Entry 6D6Q (electron microscopy, 3.45 A resolution); this record covers chains E and F of the 15 polymer chains in the assembly.

== Chain E ==
Name: Exosome complex component RRP42
Organism: Homo sapiens
UniProt: Q15024 (EXOS7_HUMAN); residues 1-291 here = UniProt positions 1-291
Chain sequence (293 residues; row label = number of the first residue in the row; numbers below 1 keep their minus sign (Asp-1 is residue -1)):
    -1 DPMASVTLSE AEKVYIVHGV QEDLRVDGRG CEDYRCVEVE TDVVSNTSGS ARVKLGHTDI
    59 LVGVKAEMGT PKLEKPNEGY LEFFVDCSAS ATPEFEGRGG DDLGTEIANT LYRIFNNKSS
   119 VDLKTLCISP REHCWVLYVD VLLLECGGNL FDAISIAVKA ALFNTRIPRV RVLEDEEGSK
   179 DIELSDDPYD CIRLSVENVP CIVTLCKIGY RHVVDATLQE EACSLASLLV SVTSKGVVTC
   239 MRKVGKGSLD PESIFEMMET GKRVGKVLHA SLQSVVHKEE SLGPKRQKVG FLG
Unresolved in the structure: -1 to 4, 291
Sequence notes: expression tag (-1 to 0)
Swiss-Prot annotation at these positions:
  - modified residue: Ala2 (N-acetylalanine), Lys116 (N6-acetyllysine), Ser177 (Phosphoserine)

== Chain F ==
Name: Exosome complex component MTR3
Organism: Homo sapiens
UniProt: Q5RKV6 (EXOS6_HUMAN); residue numbers follow UniProt; this construct covers 1-272
Chain sequence (272 residues; each row starts with the number of its first residue):
     1 MPGDHRRIRG PEESQPPQLY AADEEEAPGT RDPTRLRPVY ARAGLLSQAK GSAYLEAGGT
    61 KVLCAVSGPR QAEGGERGGG PAGAGGEAPA ALRGRLLCDF RRAPFAGRRR RAPPGGCEER
   121 ELALALQEAL EPAVRLGRYP RAQLEVSALL LEDGGSALAA ALTAAALALA DAGVEMYDLV
   181 VGCGLSLAPG PAPTWLLDPT RLEEERAAAG LTVALMPVLN QVAGLLGSGE GGLTESWAEA
   241 VRLGLEGCQR LYPVLQQSLV RAARRRGAAA QP
Unresolved in the structure: 1-2, 73-88, 271-272

== How chain E and chain F interact ==
Pairs across the interface - 48 pairs, chain E then chain F:
  Leu71(E) - Gln15(F)
  Glu72(E) - Leu19(F)
  Asn107(E) - Cys117(F)  hydrogen bond (side chain-backbone)
  Asn107(E) - Glu121(F)
  Arg111(E) - Glu118(F)  salt bridge
  Arg111(E) - Glu121(F)  salt bridge
  Arg111(E) - Leu226(F)
  Arg111(E) - Gly227(F)  hydrogen bond (side chain-backbone)
  Arg111(E) - Ser228(F)
  Asn114(E) - Gly229(F)
  Asn115(E) - Gly229(F)
  Asn115(E) - Glu230(F)
  Asn115(E) - Gly231(F)
  Ser117(E) - Glu230(F)
  Gly234(E) - Leu233(F)
  Val235(E) - Gly232(F)
  Val235(E) - Leu233(F)  hydrophobic
  Val236(E) - Trp237(F)  hydrogen bond (backbone-side chain)
  Thr237(E) - Ser228(F)
  Thr237(E) - Gly229(F)  hydrogen bond (backbone-backbone)
  Thr237(E) - Trp237(F)
  Cys238(E) - Gly227(F)
  Met239(E) - Leu211(F)  hydrophobic
  Met239(E) - Leu225(F)
  Met239(E) - Leu226(F)
  Met239(E) - Gly227(F)  hydrogen bond (backbone-backbone)
  Met239(E) - Trp237(F)  hydrophobic
  Met239(E) - Val241(F)  hydrophobic
  Arg240(E) - Glu128(F)  salt bridge
  Arg240(E) - Leu226(F)
  Lys241(E) - Glu128(F)
  Lys241(E) - Ala223(F)  hydrogen bond (side chain-backbone)
  Lys241(E) - Leu225(F)
  Val242(E) - Glu128(F)
  Gly243(E) - Glu128(F)
  Lys244(E) - Glu131(F)
  Gly245(E) - Pro132(F)
  Gly245(E) - Ala223(F)
  Ser246(E) - Gln221(F)  hydrogen bond
  Ser246(E) - Val222(F)  hydrogen bond (side chain-backbone)
  Leu247(E) - Gln221(F)
  Leu247(E) - Val222(F)  hydrogen bond (backbone-backbone)
  Asp248(E) - Gln221(F)
  Pro249(E) - Asn220(F)
  Pro249(E) - Leu245(F)  hydrophobic
  Met256(E) - Thr234(F)
  Met256(E) - Trp237(F)  hydrophobic
  Lys260(E) - Thr234(F)
Also at the interface, not in a pair above, chain E (30 interface residues in all): Asp100, Thr103, Glu104, Lys116, Phe253
Also at the interface, not in a pair above, chain F (33 interface residues in all): Gly116, Arg120, Leu124, Met216, Gly224, Ala238, Arg242

== Overview ==
30 residues of chain E face 33 of chain F across their interface, with 9 hydrogen bonds and 3 salt bridges.
Polar pairs include Arg111(E)-Glu118(F), Arg111(E)-Glu121(F) and Arg240(E)-Glu128(F).
Chain E is Exosome complex component RRP42 and chain F is Exosome complex component MTR3, both from Homo
sapiens; the structure, Human nuclear exosome-MTR4 RNA complex - overall reconstruction, was determined by
electron microscopy together with 6D6R from the same study.
